Entry 5YS2 (X-ray diffraction, 2.70 A resolution); this record covers chains B and C of the 3 polymer chains in the assembly.

Chain B (and C):
Protein: Envelope glycoprotein B
Source organism: Suid alphaherpesvirus 1
Notes: chain C of this document is another copy of the same molecule, construct and numbering; everything in this record applies to it too
UniProt: chimeric construct of A0A0U3FH21, A0A1Q0AKY1: residues 4-483 from A0A0U3FH21 (A0A0U3FH21_9ALPH) positions 62-148 (offset varies); residues 488-642 from A0A1Q0AKY1 positions 546-700 (UniProt number = residue number + 58)
Amino-acid sequence (254 residues; each row starts with the number of its first residue; note: 393 numbers in that range are skipped by the numbering (no residue carries them; nothing is unmodelled there)):
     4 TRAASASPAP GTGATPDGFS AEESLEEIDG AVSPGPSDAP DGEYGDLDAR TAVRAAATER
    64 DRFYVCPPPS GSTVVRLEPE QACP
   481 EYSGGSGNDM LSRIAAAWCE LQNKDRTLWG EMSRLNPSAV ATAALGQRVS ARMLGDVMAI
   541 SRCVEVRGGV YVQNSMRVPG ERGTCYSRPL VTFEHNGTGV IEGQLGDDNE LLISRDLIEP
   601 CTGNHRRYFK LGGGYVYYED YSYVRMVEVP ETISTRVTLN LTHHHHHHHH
Disordered / not traced: 4-63, 481-488, 575-580, 640-650 (chain C: 4-63, 481-488, 642-650)
Cystine bridges: Cys-69/Cys-543, Cys-86/Cys-499, Cys-565/Cys-601
Differences from the reference sequence: linker (484-487); expression tag (643-650)

How chain B and chain C interact:
Pairs across the interface (65; chain B residue first):
  Met-490(B) / Leu-641(C)  hydrophobic
  Leu-491(B) / Met-490(C)  hydrophobic
  Arg-493(B) / Leu-639(C)
  Arg-493(B) / Asn-640(C)  hydrogen bond (side chain-backbone)
  Ile-494(B) / Leu-639(C)  hydrophobic
  Ala-497(B) / Val-637(C)
  Ala-497(B) / Thr-638(C)
  Ala-497(B) / Leu-639(C)  hydrophobic
  Trp-498(B) / Ala-497(C)
  Trp-498(B) / Trp-498(C)  hydrophobic
  Trp-498(B) / Leu-501(C)  hydrophobic
  Glu-500(B) / Val-637(C)
  Leu-501(B) / Leu-501(C)  hydrophobic
  Gln-502(B) / Leu-501(C)
  Lys-504(B) / Thr-635(C)
  Leu-508(B) / Leu-508(C)  hydrophobic
  Trp-509(B) / Lys-504(C)
  Trp-509(B) / Thr-507(C)
  Trp-509(B) / Leu-508(C)
  Met-512(B) / Thr-507(C)
  Met-512(B) / Leu-508(C)  hydrophobic
  Met-512(B) / Glu-511(C)
  Asn-516(B) / Glu-511(C)  hydrogen bond
  Ala-519(B) / Thr-507(C)
  Ala-523(B) / Lys-504(C)
  Ala-523(B) / Thr-507(C)
  Arg-568(B) / Asp-536(C)  salt bridge
  Arg-606(B) / Leu-534(C)
  Arg-607(B) / Leu-534(C)
  Arg-607(B) / Gly-535(C)
  Tyr-608(B) / Val-77(C)  hydrophobic
  Tyr-608(B) / Leu-534(C)  hydrogen bond (backbone-backbone)
  Tyr-608(B) / Gly-535(C)
  Tyr-608(B) / Asp-536(C)  hydrogen bond (backbone-backbone)
  Phe-609(B) / Asp-536(C)
  Lys-610(B) / Asp-536(C)  hydrogen bond (backbone-side chain)
  Tyr-615(B) / Arg-79(C)
  Tyr-615(B) / Val-537(C)  hydrophobic
  Val-629(B) / Val-77(C)  hydrophobic
  Val-629(B) / Arg-79(C)  hydrogen bond (backbone-side chain)
  Glu-631(B) / Thr-76(C)
  Glu-631(B) / Val-77(C)
  Glu-631(B) / Val-78(C)
  Glu-631(B) / Arg-79(C)  hydrogen bond (backbone-backbone)
  Thr-632(B) / Arg-79(C)
  Thr-632(B) / Glu-81(C)
  Ile-633(B) / Val-78(C)  hydrophobic
  Ile-633(B) / Arg-79(C)  hydrogen bond (backbone-backbone)
  Ile-633(B) / Leu-80(C)
  Ile-633(B) / Glu-81(C)  hydrogen bond (backbone-backbone)
  Ile-633(B) / Ala-524(C)  hydrophobic
  Ile-633(B) / Ile-540(C)  hydrophobic
  Ser-634(B) / Glu-81(C)
  Ser-634(B) / Ala-524(C)
  Thr-635(B) / Leu-80(C)
  Thr-635(B) / Gln-502(C)
  Thr-635(B) / Trp-509(C)
  Arg-636(B) / Glu-81(C)
  Arg-636(B) / Gln-84(C)
  Arg-636(B) / Cys-499(C)  hydrogen bond (side chain-backbone)
  Arg-636(B) / Gln-502(C)
  Arg-636(B) / Asn-503(C)  hydrogen bond
  Val-637(B) / Trp-498(C)  hydrogen bond (backbone-side chain)
  Val-637(B) / Gln-502(C)  hydrogen bond (backbone-side chain)
  Leu-639(B) / Trp-498(C)  hydrophobic
Interface residues without a listed pair, chain B (36 interface residues in all): Asp-505, Asp-587, Asp-588, Pro-630
Interface residues without a listed pair, chain C (39 interface residues in all): Gly-74, Asp-505, Arg-514, Val-520, Leu-525, Arg-532, Met-533, Arg-636

Summary:
The interface between chain B and chain C involves 36 residues on one side and 39 on the other; the contacts
include 13 hydrogen bonds and 1 salt bridge. Among the polar pairs are Arg-568(B)/Asp-536(C),
Arg-493(B)/Asn-640(C) and Asn-516(B)/Glu-511(C).
Chain B and chain C are both Envelope glycoprotein B (Suid alphaherpesvirus 1); the structure, Structure of
the domain IV(D_IV) of Pseudorabies virus glycoprotein B( PRV gB), was determined by X-ray diffraction,
deposited together with 5YSL.
